PDB entry 8YER | X-ray diffraction, 2.71 A resolution | chains B and C of the 6 polymer chains in the assembly

Chain B:
Protein: Tubulin beta chain
From: Sus scrofa
UniProt: A0A8D0VN39 (A0A8D0VN39_PIG); residues 1-431 here = UniProt positions 1-431
Amino-acid sequence (431 residues; row label = number of the first residue in the row):
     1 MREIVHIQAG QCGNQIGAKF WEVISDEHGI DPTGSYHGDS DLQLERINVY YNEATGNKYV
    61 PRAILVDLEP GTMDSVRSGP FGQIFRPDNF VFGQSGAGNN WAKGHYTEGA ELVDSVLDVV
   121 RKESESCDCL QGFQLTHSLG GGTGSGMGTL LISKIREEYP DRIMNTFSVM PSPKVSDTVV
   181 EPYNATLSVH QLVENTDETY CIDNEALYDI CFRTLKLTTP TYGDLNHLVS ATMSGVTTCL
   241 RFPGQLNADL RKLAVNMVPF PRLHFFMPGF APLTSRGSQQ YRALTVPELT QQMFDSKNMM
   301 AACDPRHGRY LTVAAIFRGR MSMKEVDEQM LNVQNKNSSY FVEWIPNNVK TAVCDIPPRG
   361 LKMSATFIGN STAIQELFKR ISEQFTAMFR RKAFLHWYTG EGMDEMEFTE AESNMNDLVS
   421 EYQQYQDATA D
Not modelled in the structure: 1, 429-431
Ion coordination: Mg2+: Q11, D177 (together with GDP)
Residues lining bound ligands:
  - A1D6E (6-fluoranyl-4-(6-methoxy-3,4-dihydro-2H-quinolin-1-yl)-N-methyl-quinazolin-2-amine): V236, C239, L240, L246, A248, D249, L250, K252, L253, N256, M257, T312, V313, A314, A315, I316, N348, K350, T351, A352
  - GDP (guanosine-5'-diphosphate): A9, G10, Q11, C12, Q15, I16, D67, N99, S138, G140, G141, G142, T143, G144, V169, P171, V175, S176, D177, E181, N204, L207, Y222, L225, N226

Chain C:
Protein: Detyrosinated tubulin alpha-1B chain
From: Sus scrofa
UniProt: Q2XVP4 (TBA1B_PIG); residue numbers follow UniProt; this construct covers 1-440
Amino-acid sequence (440 residues; numbered 1 to 440; the number before each row is that of its first residue):
     1 MRECISIHVG QAGVQIGNAC WELYCLEHGI QPDGQMPSDK TIGGGDDSFN TFFSETGAGK
    61 HVPRAVFVDL EPTVIDEVRT GTYRQLFHPE QLITGKEDAA NNYARGHYTI GKEIIDLVLD
   121 RIRKLADQCT GLQGFLVFHS FGGGTGSGFT SLLMERLSVD YGKKSKLEFS IYPAPQVSTA
   181 VVEPYNSILT THTTLEHSDC AFMVDNEAIY DICRRNLDIE RPTYTNLNRL ISQIVSSITA
   241 SLRFDGALNV DLTEFQTNLV PYPRIHFPLA TYAPVISAEK AYHEQLSVAE ITNACFEPAN
   301 QMVKCDPRHG KYMACCLLYR GDVVPKDVNA AIATIKTKRS IQFVDWCPTG FKVGINYQPP
   361 TVVPGGDLAK VQRAVCMLSN TTAIAEAWAR LDHKFDLMYA KRAFVHWYVG EGMEEGEFSE
   421 AREDMAALEK DYEEVGVDSV
Ion coordination: Ca2+: D39, T41, G44, E55
Residues lining bound ligands:
  - A1D6E (6-fluoranyl-4-(6-methoxy-3,4-dihydro-2H-quinolin-1-yl)-N-methyl-quinazolin-2-amine): N101, T179, A180, V181
  - GTP (guanosine-5'-triphosphate): V9, G10, Q11, A12, Q15, I16, D69, D98, A99, A100, N101, S140, G142, G143, G144, T145, G146, I171, P173, V177, S178, T179, E183, N206, Y224, L227, N228, I231
Curated features (UniProtKB/Swiss-Prot):
  - motif: M1 to C4 (MREC motif)
  - active site: E254
  - binding site (GTP): G10, Q11, A12, Q15, E71, A99, S140, G143, G144, T145, G146, T179, E183, N206, Y224, N228, L252
  - binding site (Mg(2+)): E71
  - modified residue: K40 (N6,N6,N6-trimethyllysine), S48 (Phosphoserine), S232 (Phosphoserine), Y282 (3'-nitrotyrosine), R339 (Omega-N-methylarginine), S439 (Phosphoserine)
  - cross-link (Glycyl lysine isopeptide (Lys-Gly)): K326 (interchain with G-Cter in ubiquitin), K370 (interchain with G-Cter in ubiquitin)

Chain B / chain C interface:
Pairs across the interface (37; chain B residue first):
  Q94(B) - M1(C)
  N99(B) - E254(C)
  D177(B) - E254(C)
  D177(B) - K352(C)  hydrogen bond (backbone-side chain)
  T178(B) - E254(C)
  T178(B) - N258(C)
  V179(B) - N258(C)  hydrogen bond (backbone-side chain)
  V179(B) - P348(C)  hydrophobic
  V180(B) - T257(C)
  T219(B) - K326(C)
  T219(B) - N329(C)
  A387(B) - W346(C)
  M388(B) - W346(C)
  R390(B) - D345(C)  salt bridge
  R390(B) - S439(C)  hydrogen bond
  R391(B) - Y262(C)  hydrogen bond (backbone-side chain)
  R391(B) - D345(C)  salt bridge
  R391(B) - W346(C)
  R391(B) - E434(C)  hydrogen bond (side chain-backbone)
  R391(B) - V435(C)
  R391(B) - V437(C)  hydrogen bond (side chain-backbone)
  R391(B) - D438(C)
  R391(B) - S439(C)  hydrogen bond
  K392(B) - Y262(C)
  A393(B) - P261(C)
  A393(B) - Y262(C)
  A393(B) - W346(C)  hydrophobic
  F394(B) - T257(C)
  F394(B) - N258(C)
  F394(B) - V260(C)
  F394(B) - P261(C)  hydrogen bond (backbone-backbone)
  H396(B) - V260(C)  hydrogen bond (side chain-backbone)
  H396(B) - P261(C)
  H396(B) - P263(C)
  W397(B) - Q256(C)
  W397(B) - T257(C)  hydrogen bond (side chain-backbone)
  W397(B) - V260(C)
Interface residues without a listed pair, chain B (18 interface residues in all): S95, G98
Interface residues without a listed pair, chain C (23 interface residues in all): R2, M313, P325

In short:
18 residues of chain B face 23 of chain C across their interface, with 10 hydrogen bonds and 2 salt bridges.
Among the polar pairs are R390(B)-D345(C), R391(B)-D345(C) and D177(B)-K352(C). Ligands of chain B: compound
A1D6E and GDP. Chain C binds GTP and compound A1D6E.
Chain B is Tubulin beta chain and chain C is Detyrosinated tubulin alpha-1B chain, both from Sus scrofa; the
structure, Tubulin-RB3_SLD-TTL in complex with compound 4, was determined by X-ray diffraction.
